6ULI - chains A and B of the 3 polymer chains in the assembly; structure by X-ray diffraction, 1.88 A resolution.

Chain A:
Molecule: HLA class I antigen
From: Homo sapiens
UniProtKB: C1K0Y1 (C1K0Y1_HUMAN); residues 1-274 here correspond to UniProt positions 25-298 (UniProt number = residue number + 24)
Chain sequence (274 residues; row label = number of the first residue in the row):
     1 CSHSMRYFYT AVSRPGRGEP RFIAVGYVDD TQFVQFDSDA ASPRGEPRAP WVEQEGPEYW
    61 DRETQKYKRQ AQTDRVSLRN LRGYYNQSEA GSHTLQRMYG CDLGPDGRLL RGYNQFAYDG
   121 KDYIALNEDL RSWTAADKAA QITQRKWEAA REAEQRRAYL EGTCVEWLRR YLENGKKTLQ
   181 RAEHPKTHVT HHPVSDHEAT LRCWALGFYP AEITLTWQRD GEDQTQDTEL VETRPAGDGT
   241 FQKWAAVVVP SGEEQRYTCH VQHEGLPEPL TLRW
Not modelled in the structure: 1
Disulfide bonds: Cys101-Cys164, Cys203-Cys259

Chain B:
Molecule: Beta-2-microglobulin
From: Homo sapiens
UniProtKB: P61769 (B2MG_HUMAN); residues 1-99 here correspond to UniProt positions 21-119 (UniProt number = residue number + 20)
Chain sequence (100 residues; numbered 0 to 99; the number before each row is that of its first residue; numbering starts at 0):
     0 MIQRTPKIQV YSRHPAENGK SNFLNCYVSG FHPSDIEVDL LKNGERIEKV EHSDLSFSKD
    60 WSFYLLYYTE FTPTEKDEYA CRVNHVTLSQ PKIVKWDRDM
Not modelled in the structure: 99
Disulfide bonds: Cys25-Cys80
Sequence notes: initiating methionine (0)
Curated features (UniProtKB/Swiss-Prot):
  - modified residue: Gln2 (Pyrrolidone carboxylic acid)
  - glycosylation: Ile1 (N-linked (Glc) (glycation) isoleucine), Lys19 (N-linked (Glc) (glycation) lysine), Lys41 (N-linked (Glc) (glycation) lysine), Lys48 (N-linked (Glc) (glycation) lysine), Lys58 (N-linked (Glc) (glycation) lysine), Lys91 (N-linked (Glc) (glycation) lysine), Lys94 (N-linked (Glc) (glycation) lysine)

Interface between chain A and chain B:
Residue-residue contacts (53):
  Phe8(A) - Ser55(B)
  Phe8(A) - Phe56(B)
  Tyr9(A) - Phe56(B)
  Thr10(A) - Phe56(B)
  Thr10(A) - Phe62(B)
  Val12(A) - Ser33(B)
  Ile23(A) - Leu54(B)
  Val25(A) - Asp53(B)
  Val25(A) - Leu54(B)
  Val25(A) - Ser55(B)
  Tyr27(A) - Ser55(B)
  Tyr27(A) - Tyr63(B)  hydrogen bond
  Gln32(A) - Asp53(B)  hydrogen bond
  Gln35(A) - Asp53(B)
  Arg48(A) - Asp53(B)  salt bridge
  Gln96(A) - His31(B)  hydrogen bond
  Gln96(A) - Phe56(B)
  Gln96(A) - Trp60(B)  hydrogen bond (side chain-backbone)
  Gln96(A) - Phe62(B)
  Arg97(A) - Phe56(B)
  Met98(A) - Lys58(B)
  Met98(A) - Trp60(B)  hydrophobic
  Gln115(A) - Trp60(B)
  Phe116(A) - Trp60(B)
  Ala117(A) - Trp60(B)  hydrophobic
  Asp119(A) - Ile1(B)
  Asp119(A) - His31(B)
  Gly120(A) - His31(B)
  Lys121(A) - Met0(B)
  Lys121(A) - Ile1(B)
  Asp122(A) - Trp60(B)  hydrogen bond
  Arg202(A) - Asp98(B)  salt bridge
  Trp204(A) - Asp98(B)
  Val231(A) - Gln8(B)
  Glu232(A) - Lys6(B)  salt bridge
  Glu232(A) - Gln8(B)  hydrogen bond (backbone-side chain)
  Glu232(A) - Tyr26(B)  hydrogen bond
  Glu232(A) - Ser28(B)  hydrogen bond
  Thr233(A) - Tyr26(B)
  Arg234(A) - Gln8(B)  hydrogen bond
  Arg234(A) - Tyr10(B)
  Arg234(A) - Tyr26(B)
  Pro235(A) - Tyr10(B)  hydrogen bond (backbone-side chain)
  Pro235(A) - Tyr26(B)
  Ala236(A) - Arg12(B)  hydrogen bond (backbone-side chain)
  Ala236(A) - Asn24(B)  hydrogen bond (backbone-side chain)
  Gly237(A) - Arg12(B)  hydrogen bond (backbone-side chain)
  Gly237(A) - Leu65(B)
  Asp238(A) - Arg12(B)
  Asp238(A) - His13(B)
  Gln242(A) - Tyr10(B)
  Gln242(A) - Ser11(B)  hydrogen bond (side chain-backbone)
  Gln242(A) - Arg12(B)  hydrogen bond (side chain-backbone)
Also at the interface, not in a pair above, chain A (34 interface residues in all): Thr94, Leu206, Trp244
Also at the interface, not in a pair above, chain B (26 interface residues in all): Pro14, Pro32, Ser57

Summary:
34 residues of chain A and 26 residues of chain B are in contact; the contacts include 15 hydrogen bonds and 3
salt bridges. Polar contacts include Arg48(A)-Asp53(B), Arg202(A)-Asp98(B) and Glu232(A)-Lys6(B).
Chain A is HLA class I antigen and chain B is Beta-2-microglobulin, both from Homo sapiens; the structure,
Molecular basis for tumor infiltrating TCR recognition of hotspot KRAS-G12D mutation, was determined by X-ray
diffraction (same publication as 6ULK, 6ULN, 6ULR and 6UON).
